Entry 4ML0 (X-ray diffraction, 2.10 A resolution); this record covers chains A and B of the 4 polymer chains in the assembly.

# Chain A
Molecule: Predicted antitoxin of YafQ-DinJ toxin-antitoxin system
Source organism: Escherichia coli
UniProtKB: C6UAV3 (C6UAV3_ECOBR); numbering as in UniProt (aligned over 1-86)
Sequence (89 residues; numbered -2 to 86; the number before each row is that of its first residue; numbers below 1 keep their minus sign (Ser-2 is residue -2)):
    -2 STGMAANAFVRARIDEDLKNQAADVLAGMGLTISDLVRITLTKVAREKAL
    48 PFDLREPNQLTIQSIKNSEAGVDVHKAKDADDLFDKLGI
Disordered / not traced: -2 to 2
Differences from the reference sequence: expression tag (-2 to 0)

# Chain B
Molecule: Predicted toxin of the YafQ-DinJ toxin-antitoxin system
Source organism: Escherichia coli
UniProtKB: C6UAV2 (C6UAV2_ECOBR); residues 1-92 here = UniProt positions 1-92
Sequence (95 residues; numbered -2 to 92; the number before each row is that of its first residue; numbers below 1 keep their minus sign (Ser-2 is residue -2)):
    -2 STGMIQRDIEYSGQFSKDVKLAQKRHKDMNKLKYLMTLLINNTLPLPAVY
    48 KDHPLQSSWKGYRDAHVEPDWILIYKLTDKLLRFERTGTHAALFG
Disordered / not traced: -2 to 2
Differences from the reference sequence: expression tag (-2 to 0)

# Chain A / chain B interface
Residue-residue contacts - 64 pairs, chain A then chain B:
  Lys45(A) - Pro66(B)
  Phe49(A) - Lys48(B)
  Phe49(A) - His50(B)
  Asp50(A) - His50(B)  salt bridge
  Asp50(A) - Pro51(B)
  Asp50(A) - Gln53(B)
  Arg52(A) - His87(B)
  Arg52(A) - Phe91(B)
  Glu53(A) - Phe91(B)
  Pro54(A) - Leu52(B)  hydrophobic
  Pro54(A) - Gln53(B)
  Pro54(A) - Leu90(B)
  Pro54(A) - Phe91(B)
  Asn55(A) - Arg83(B)
  Asn55(A) - Ala88(B)
  Asn55(A) - Ala89(B)  hydrogen bond (side chain-backbone)
  Asn55(A) - Leu90(B)  hydrogen bond (backbone-backbone)
  Asn55(A) - Phe91(B)
  Asn55(A) - Gly92(B)
  Leu57(A) - Gln11(B)
  Leu57(A) - Arg83(B)
  Thr58(A) - Ile71(B)
  Thr58(A) - Arg83(B)  hydrogen bond
  Thr58(A) - Leu90(B)  hydrogen bond (side chain-backbone)
  Ser61(A) - Ser9(B)
  Ser61(A) - Gln11(B)
  Ser61(A) - Glu82(B)  hydrogen bond
  Ile62(A) - Trp56(B)  hydrophobic
  Ile62(A) - Tyr59(B)
  Ile62(A) - Glu82(B)
  Lys63(A) - Trp56(B)
  Ser65(A) - Ser9(B)
  Ser65(A) - Arg80(B)
  Ser65(A) - Glu82(B)  hydrogen bond
  Glu66(A) - Trp56(B)
  Glu66(A) - Tyr59(B)
  Glu66(A) - Lys73(B)  salt bridge
  Glu66(A) - Arg80(B)  salt bridge
  Asp70(A) - Ser9(B)
  Asp70(A) - Gly10(B)  hydrogen bond (backbone-backbone)
  Val71(A) - Glu7(B)
  Val71(A) - Tyr8(B)
  His72(A) - Glu7(B)
  His72(A) - Tyr8(B)  hydrogen bond (backbone-backbone)
  His72(A) - Gly10(B)
  Lys73(A) - Ile6(B)
  Ala74(A) - Ile6(B)  hydrogen bond (backbone-backbone)
  Asp76(A) - Ile6(B)
  Ala77(A) - Ile37(B)  hydrophobic
  Leu80(A) - Tyr8(B)  hydrophobic
  Leu80(A) - Met33(B)  hydrophobic
  Leu80(A) - Phe81(B)  hydrophobic
  Phe81(A) - Lys30(B)
  Phe81(A) - Thr34(B)
  Lys83(A) - Tyr8(B)
  Leu84(A) - Tyr8(B)  hydrophobic
  Leu84(A) - Phe12(B)  hydrophobic
  Leu84(A) - Ser13(B)
  Leu84(A) - Met33(B)  hydrophobic
  Gly85(A) - Gln20(B)  hydrogen bond (backbone-side chain)
  Ile86(A) - Val16(B)  hydrophobic
  Ile86(A) - Gln20(B)
  Ile86(A) - Met26(B)  hydrophobic
  Ile86(A) - Lys30(B)  hydrogen bond (backbone-side chain)
Other interface residues (no listed pair), chain A (31 interface residues in all): Glu44, Ala46, Leu47, Lys75
Other interface residues (no listed pair), chain B (37 interface residues in all): Ser54, His63

# Summary
Chain A and chain B form an interface of 31 and 37 residues respectively, with 11 hydrogen bonds and 3 salt
bridges. Polar contacts include Asp50(A)-His50(B), Glu66(A)-Lys73(B) and Glu66(A)-Arg80(B).
Chain A is Predicted antitoxin of YafQ-DinJ toxin-antitoxin system and chain B is Predicted toxin of the
YafQ-DinJ toxin-antitoxin system, both from Escherichia coli; the structure, Crystal structure of E.coli
DinJ-YafQ complex, was determined by X-ray diffraction, deposited together with 4ML2, 4MMG and 4MMJ.
